PDB entry 7V02 | electron microscopy, 4.97 A resolution (low resolution: residue-level contacts below are approximate; hydrogen-bond / salt-bridge calls are withheld) | chains E and G of the 9 polymer chains in the assembly

== Chain E ==
Name: CRISPR system Cms protein Csm5
Source organism: Staphylococcus epidermidis RP62A
UniProtKB: Q5HK93 (Q5HK93_STAEQ); residues 1-340 here = UniProt positions 1-340
Amino-acid sequence (340 residues; row label = number of the first residue in the row):
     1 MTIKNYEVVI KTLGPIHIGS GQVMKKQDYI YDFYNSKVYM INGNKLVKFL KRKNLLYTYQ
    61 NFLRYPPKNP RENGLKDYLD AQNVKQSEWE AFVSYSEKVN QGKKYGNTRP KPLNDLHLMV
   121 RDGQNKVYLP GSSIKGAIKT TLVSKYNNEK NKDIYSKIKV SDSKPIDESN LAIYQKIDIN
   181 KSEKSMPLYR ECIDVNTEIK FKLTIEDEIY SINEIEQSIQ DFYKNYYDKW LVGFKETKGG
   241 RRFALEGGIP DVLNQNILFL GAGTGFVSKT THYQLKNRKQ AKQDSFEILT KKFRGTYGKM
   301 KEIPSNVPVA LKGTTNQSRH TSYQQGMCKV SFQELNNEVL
Unresolved in the structure: 1-4, 99-112, 269-276, 291-309, 334-340

== Chain G ==
Molecule: 37-nt RNA strand
Source organism: Staphylococcus epidermidis RP62A
Notes: fragment: Staphylococcus epidermidis RP62A CRISPR RNA: Repeat plus Spacer sequence 1
Sequence (37 nucleotides; row label = number of the first residue in the row):
     1 ACGAGAACAC GUAUGCCGAA GUAUAUAAAU CAUCAGU
Unresolved in the structure: 30-37

== Chain E / chain G interface ==
Residue-residue contacts (27):
  Gly-19(E) / A27(G)
  Ser-20(E) / A27(G)
  Gly-21(E) / A27(G)
  Ser-132(E) / A27(G)
  Ser-133(E) / U26(G)
  Ser-133(E) / A27(G)
  Gly-136(E) / U26(G)
  Ala-137(E) / U26(G)
  Lys-139(E) / U24(G)
  Lys-139(E) / A25(G)
  Thr-140(E) / U26(G)
  Lys-152(E) / U24(G)
  Lys-152(E) / A25(G)
  Tyr-155(E) / U24(G)
  Tyr-155(E) / A25(G)
  Ser-156(E) / A23(G)
  Ser-156(E) / U24(G)
  Lys-176(E) / A29(G)
  Gly-261(E) / U26(G)
  Gly-261(E) / A28(G)
  Ala-262(E) / A28(G)
  Ala-262(E) / A29(G)
  Gly-263(E) / A29(G)
  Thr-264(E) / A29(G)
  Phe-266(E) / A28(G)
  Phe-266(E) / A29(G)
  Ser-268(E) / U26(G)
Interface residues without a listed pair, chain E (22 interface residues in all): Ile-18, Val-23, Phe-259

== Summary ==
The interface between chain E and chain G involves 22 residues on one side and 7 on the other.
Chain E is CRISPR system Cms protein Csm5 and chain G is a 37-nt RNA strand, both from Staphylococcus
epidermidis RP62A; the structure, Staphylococcus epidermidis RP62A CRISPR short effector complex, was
determined by electron microscopy (same publication as 7UZW, 7UZX, 7UZY, 7UZZ, 7V00 and 7V01).
